2BTN - chain A; structure by X-ray diffraction, 2.00 A resolution.

[Chain A]
Molecule: Aiia-like protein
Organism: Bacillus thuringiensis
Reference sequence: Q7B8C3 (Q7B8C3_BACTU); numbering as in UniProt (aligned over 1-250)
Amino-acid sequence (252 residues; row label = number of the first residue in the row; numbers below 1 keep their minus sign (Met-1 is residue -1)):
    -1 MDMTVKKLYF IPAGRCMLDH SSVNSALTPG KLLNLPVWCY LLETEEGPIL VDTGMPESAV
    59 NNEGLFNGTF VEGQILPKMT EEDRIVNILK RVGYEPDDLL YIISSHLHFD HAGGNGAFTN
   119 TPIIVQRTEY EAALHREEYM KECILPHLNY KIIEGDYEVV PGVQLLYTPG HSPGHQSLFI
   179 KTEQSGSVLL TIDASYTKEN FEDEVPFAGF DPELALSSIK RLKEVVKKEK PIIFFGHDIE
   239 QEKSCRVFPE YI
Not modelled in the structure: 62-71
Metal / ion sites: Zn2+ site 1: His104, His106, His169, Asp191; Zn2+ site 2: Asp108, His109, Asp191, His235
UniProt features mapped onto this chain:
  - binding site (Zn(2+)): His104, His106, Asp108, His109, His169, Asp191, His235
Reported in the primary citation:
  - Zn2+ coordination: His104, His106, Asp108, His109, His169, Asp191, His235
  - Zn2+ coordination through a water molecule: Tyr194
  - contacts within the chain: Asp50-Ser103 (hydrogen bond), Ser103-His104 (hydrogen bond), Asp50-His109 (hydrogen bond), Glu127-Tyr137 (hydrogen bond)
  - mutagenesis - D50S, S103A, H104A, H106A, D108A, H169A, D191A, D191L: abolished catalytic activity
  - mutagenesis - H109A, Y194F, H235A: decreased catalytic activity
  - mutagenesis - D108A, H109A, D191A, H235A: decreased binding to Zn2+
  - catalytic residues: His109
  - specificity-determining residues: Ile73, Met138 (by similarity / conservation)

[Summary]
The Zn2+ site 1 is built by His104, His106, His169 and Asp191. Asp108, His109, Asp191 and His235 form the Zn2+
site 2. Curated annotation (UniProt) lists 7 Zn2+-binding residues. From the paper: the catalytic residue
His109; D50S, S103A and H104A, among others, abolish catalytic activity; 11 substitutions were tested in all.
Chain A is Aiia-like protein (Bacillus thuringiensis); the structure, Crystal Structure and Catalytic
Mechanism of the Quorum-Quenching N- Acyl Homoserine Lactone Hydrolase, was determined by X-ray diffraction
together with 2BR6 from the same study.
